8BRJ - chains A and B of the 3 polymer chains in the assembly; structure by electron microscopy, 4.08 A resolution (low resolution: residue-level contacts below are approximate; hydrogen-bond / salt-bridge calls are withheld).

Chain A (and B):
Protein: 3-ketoacyl-CoA thiolase FadI
From: Escherichia coli
Notes: EC 2.3.1.16; chain B of this document is another copy of the same molecule, construct and numbering; everything in this record applies to it too
Reference sequence: P76503 (FADI_ECOLI); numbering as in UniProt (aligned over 1-436)
Amino-acid sequence (450 residues; row label = number of the first residue in the row; numbers below 1 keep their minus sign (Met-13 is residue -13)):
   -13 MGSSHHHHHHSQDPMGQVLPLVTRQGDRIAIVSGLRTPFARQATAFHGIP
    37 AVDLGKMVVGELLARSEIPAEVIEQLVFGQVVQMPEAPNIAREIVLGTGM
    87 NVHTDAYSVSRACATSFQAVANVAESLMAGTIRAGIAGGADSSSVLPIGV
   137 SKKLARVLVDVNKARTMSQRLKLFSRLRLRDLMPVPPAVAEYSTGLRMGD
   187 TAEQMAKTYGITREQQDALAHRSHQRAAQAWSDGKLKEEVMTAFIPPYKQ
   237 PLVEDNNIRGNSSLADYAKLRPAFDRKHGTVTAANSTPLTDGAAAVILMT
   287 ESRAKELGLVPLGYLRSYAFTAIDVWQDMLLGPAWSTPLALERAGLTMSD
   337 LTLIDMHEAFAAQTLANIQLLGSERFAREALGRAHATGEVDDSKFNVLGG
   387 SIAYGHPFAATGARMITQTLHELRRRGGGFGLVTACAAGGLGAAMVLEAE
Unresolved in the structure: -13 to 0
Differences from the reference sequence: initiating methionine (-13); expression tag (-12 to 0)

Chain A / chain B interface:
Residue-residue contacts - 70 pairs, chain A then chain B:
  Pro6(A) with Arg10(B)
  Arg10(A) with Pro6(B); Val8(B); Met114(B)
  Gln28(A) with Lys149(B)
  Ala29(A) with Lys149(B)
  His33(A) with Arg142(B)
  Gly34(A) with Arg142(B)
  Val67(A) with Pro74(B)
  Gln69(A) with Gln69(B); Met70(B); Pro71(B); Pro74(B)
  Met70(A) with Gln69(B)
  Pro71(A) with Gln69(B); Tyr178(B)
  Glu72(A) with Tyr178(B)
  Ala73(A) with Tyr178(B)
  Pro74(A) with Gln69(B); Ser96(B); Tyr178(B)
  Arg78(A) with Ala308(B); Ile309(B); Gly425(B)
  Glu79(A) with Tyr178(B)
  Leu82(A) with Ser179(B)
  Val88(A) with Ala308(B)
  His89(A) with Ala308(B); Ile309(B); Asp310(B)
  Tyr93(A) with Val95(B); Ser96(B); Arg97(B); Gln104(B); Asn108(B)
  Ser94(A) with Ser96(B)
  Val95(A) with Ser94(B)
  Ser96(A) with Pro74(B); Ser94(B)
  Arg97(A) with Asp91(B); Tyr93(B)
  Asn108(A) with Tyr93(B)
  Glu111(A) with Glu111(B); Ser112(B)
  Ser112(A) with Glu111(B)
  Ala115(A) with Met114(B)
  Ile134(A) with Val136(B)
  Val136(A) with Ile134(B); Val136(B)
  Ala141(A) with Leu132(B)
  Arg142(A) with His33(B); Gly34(B)
  Leu144(A) with Ile134(B); Pro170(B)
  Val145(A) with His33(B); Ser130(B); Leu132(B)
  Lys149(A) with Gln28(B); Ala29(B)
  Tyr178(A) with Glu79(B)
  Ser179(A) with Leu82(B)
  Ala308(A) with Val88(B); His89(B); Asp91(B)
  Ile309(A) with Arg78(B); His89(B)
  Asp310(A) with Val88(B); His89(B)
  Arg329(A) with Thr117(B)
  Gly425(A) with Arg78(B)
Interface residues without a listed pair, chain A (48 interface residues in all): Asn75, Thr90, Asp91, Gln104, Thr117, Ser130, Val311
Interface residues without a listed pair, chain B (51 interface residues in all): Leu5, Ala73, Asn75, Thr90, Val131, Gly135, Lys138, Val145, Arg329, Leu427

Summary:
48 residues of chain A face 51 of chain B across their interface.
Both chains are 3-ketoacyl-CoA thiolase FadI (Escherichia coli). Entry 8BRJ (Escherichia coli anaerobic fatty
acid beta oxidation trifunctional enzyme (anEcTFE) trimeric complex) was determined by electron microscopy,
deposited together with 8BNR, 8BNU, 6YSV and 6YSW.
